2VX1 - chain A; structure by X-ray diffraction, 1.65 A resolution.

# Chain A
Protein: Ephrin type-B receptor 4
From: Homo sapiens
Notes: EC 2.7.10.1; fragment: kinase domain, residues 598-899
UniProtKB: P54760 (EPHB4_HUMAN); residue numbers follow UniProt; this construct covers 598-899
Amino-acid sequence (302 residues; numbered 598 to 899; the number before each row is that of its first residue):
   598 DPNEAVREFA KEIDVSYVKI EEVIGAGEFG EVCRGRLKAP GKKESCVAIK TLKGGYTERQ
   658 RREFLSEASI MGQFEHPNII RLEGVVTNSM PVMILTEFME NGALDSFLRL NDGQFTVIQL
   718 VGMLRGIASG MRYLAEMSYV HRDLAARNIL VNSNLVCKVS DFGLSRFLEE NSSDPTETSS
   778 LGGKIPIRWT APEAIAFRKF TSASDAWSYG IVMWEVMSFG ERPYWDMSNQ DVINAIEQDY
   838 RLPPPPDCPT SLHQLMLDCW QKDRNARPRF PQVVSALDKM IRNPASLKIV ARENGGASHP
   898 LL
Unresolved in the structure: 598-607, 772-778, 889-899
Differences from the reference sequence: engineered mutation Glu-774 (Tyr in P54760)
Metal / ion sites: Mg2+: Asp-740, Asp-758
Small-molecule neighbours: 7X8 (3-({4-[(5-chloro-1,3-benzodioxol-4-yl)amino]pyrimidin-2-yl}amino)benzamide): Ile-621, Gly-622, Val-629, Ala-645, Ile-646, Lys-647, Glu-664, Met-668, Ile-677, Ile-691, Thr-693, Glu-694, Phe-695, Met-696, Glu-697, Asn-698, Gly-699, Leu-747, Ser-757

# In short
Chain A binds compound 7X8. The Mg2+ site is built by Asp-740 and Asp-758.
Chain A is Ephrin type-B receptor 4 (Homo sapiens); the structure, ephB4 kinase domain inhibitor complex, was
determined by X-ray diffraction (same publication as 2VWX, 2VWY and 2VWZ).
